Entry 6MPH (electron microscopy, 3.80 A resolution); this record covers chains 6 and D of the 24 polymer chains in the assembly.

[Chain 6 (and D)]
Name: Envelope glycoprotein gp41
From: Human immunodeficiency virus 1
Notes: chain D of this document is another copy of the same molecule, construct and numbering; everything in this record applies to it too
UniProtKB: Q2N0S7 (Q2N0S7_9HIV1); residues 512-664 here correspond to UniProt positions 509-661 (UniProt number = residue number - 3)
Sequence (153 residues; row label = number of the first residue in the row):
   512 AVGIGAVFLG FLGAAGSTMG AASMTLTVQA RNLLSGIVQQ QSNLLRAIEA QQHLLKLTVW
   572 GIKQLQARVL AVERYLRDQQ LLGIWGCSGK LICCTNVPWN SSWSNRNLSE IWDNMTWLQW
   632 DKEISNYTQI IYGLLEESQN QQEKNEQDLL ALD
Not modelled in the structure: 548-568
Sequence notes: conflict Cys605 (Thr602 in Q2N0S7)
Disulfide bonds: Cys598-Cys604
Covalent attachments: N-acetylglucosamine (NAG) linked to Asn637

[Chain 6 / chain D interface]
Pairs across the interface (22):
  Ile573(6) - Thr569(D)
  Leu576(6) - Leu576(D)  hydrophobic
  Val580(6) - Arg579(D)
  Val580(6) - Val580(D)  hydrophobic
  Leu581(6) - Arg579(D)
  Glu584(6) - Ser546(D)
  Glu584(6) - Arg579(D)  salt bridge
  Leu587(6) - Leu545(D)
  Leu587(6) - Tyr586(D)  hydrophobic
  Leu587(6) - Leu587(D)  hydrophobic
  Arg588(6) - Leu545(D)
  Arg588(6) - Ser546(D)  hydrogen bond (side chain-backbone)
  Gln591(6) - Ala541(D)  hydrogen bond (side chain-backbone)
  Gln591(6) - Arg542(D)
  Gln591(6) - Leu545(D)
  Gln591(6) - Tyr586(D)
  Gly594(6) - Gly600(D)
  Ile595(6) - Arg542(D)
  Glu647(6) - Arg542(D)  salt bridge
  Asn651(6) - Met535(D)  hydrogen bond (side chain-backbone)
  Glu654(6) - Lys601(D)
  Glu654(6) - Ile603(D)
Interface residues without a listed pair, chain 6 (18 interface residues in all): Val570, Gln577, Leu592, Ser599, Leu661
Interface residues without a listed pair, chain D (18 interface residues in all): Thr538, Val583, Ser599, Cys605

[In short]
Chain 6 and chain D each contribute 18 residues to their interface; the contacts include 3 hydrogen bonds and
2 salt bridges. Polar pairs include Glu584(6)-Arg579(D), Glu647(6)-Arg542(D) and Arg588(6)-Ser546(D).
Covalently linked N-acetylglucosamine: at Asn637(6).
Both chains are Envelope glycoprotein gp41 (Human immunodeficiency virus 1). Entry 6MPH (Cryo-EM structure at
3.8 A resolution of HIV-1 fusion peptide-directed antibody, DF1W-a.01, elicited by vaccination of ...) was
determined by electron microscopy, deposited together with 6MQC, 6MQE, 6MQM, 6MQR, 6N16, 6N1V and 4 further
entries.
